PDB entry 6RCN | X-ray diffraction, 2.25 A resolution | chains A and B of the 3 polymer chains in the assembly

Chain A (and B):
Protein: Oligoribonuclease, mitochondrial
From: Homo sapiens
Notes: EC 3.1.-.-; chain B of this document is another copy of the same molecule, construct and numbering; everything in this record applies to it too
UniProt: Q9Y3B8 (ORN_HUMAN), isoform Q9Y3B8-2; residues 39-216 here correspond to UniProt positions 1-178 (UniProt number = residue number - 38)
Amino-acid sequence (180 residues; each row starts with the number of its first residue):
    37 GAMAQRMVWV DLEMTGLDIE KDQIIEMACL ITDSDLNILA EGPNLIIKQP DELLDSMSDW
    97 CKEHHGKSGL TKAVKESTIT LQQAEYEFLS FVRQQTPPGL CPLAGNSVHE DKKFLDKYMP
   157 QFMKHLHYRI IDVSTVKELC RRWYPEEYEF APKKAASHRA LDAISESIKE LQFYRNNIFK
Differences from the reference sequence: expression tag (37-38); engineered mutation Ala199 (Asp161 in Q9Y3B8)
Bound ions: Mg2+: Asp47 (shared with 2 residues of chain C); Zn2+: Glu49, His194 (shared with 1 residue of chain C)
Reported in the primary citation:
  - Zn2+ coordination: His194
  - binding site for the 2-nt DNA strand: Ser143, Arg165, Ser170, His194
  - conformationally variable residues (side-chain flip): His194
  - mutagenesis - D47A, E49A, D147A: decreased catalytic activity

Interface between chain A and chain B:
Residue-residue contacts (62; chain A residue first):
  Gln41(A) - Arg177(B)
  Gln41(A) - Arg178(B)  hydrogen bond (backbone-side chain)
  Arg42(A) - Arg178(B)
  Met43(A) - Arg178(B)
  Ser70(A) - Arg178(B)
  Ser70(A) - Trp179(B)  hydrogen bond (backbone-side chain)
  Asp71(A) - Trp179(B)
  Leu72(A) - Trp179(B)  hydrophobic
  Pro138(A) - Arg178(B)
  Ser143(A) - Tyr164(B)
  Ser143(A) - Arg165(B)
  His145(A) - His145(B)
  His145(A) - Lys148(B)
  His145(A) - Tyr164(B)
  His145(A) - Ile166(B)
  Lys149(A) - Asp152(B)  salt bridge
  Asp152(A) - Lys149(B)  salt bridge
  Tyr164(A) - His145(B)
  Arg165(A) - Glu174(B)
  Ile166(A) - His145(B)
  Ile166(A) - Thr171(B)  hydrogen bond (backbone-side chain)
  Ile167(A) - Thr171(B)
  Ile167(A) - Arg178(B)
  Asp168(A) - Ile166(B)
  Asp168(A) - Thr171(B)  hydrogen bond (backbone-side chain)
  Thr171(A) - Ile166(B)  hydrogen bond (side chain-backbone)
  Thr171(A) - Ile167(B)
  Thr171(A) - Asp168(B)  hydrogen bond (side chain-backbone)
  Val172(A) - Leu175(B)  hydrophobic
  Lys173(A) - Arg165(B)
  Glu174(A) - Arg165(B)  salt bridge
  Glu174(A) - Ile167(B)
  Leu175(A) - Ile167(B)  hydrophobic
  Leu175(A) - Val172(B)  hydrophobic
  Arg177(A) - Arg165(B)
  Arg178(A) - Ala40(B)
  Arg178(A) - Gln41(B)  hydrogen bond (side chain-backbone)
  Arg178(A) - Arg42(B)  hydrogen bond (side chain-backbone)
  Arg178(A) - Met43(B)
  Arg178(A) - Ser70(B)
  Arg178(A) - Pro138(B)
  Trp179(A) - Ser70(B)  hydrogen bond (side chain-backbone)
  Trp179(A) - Leu207(B)  hydrophobic
  Trp179(A) - Arg211(B)
  Tyr180(A) - Phe215(B)
  Tyr180(A) - Lys216(B)  hydrogen bond (side chain-backbone)
  Glu183(A) - Lys216(B)  salt bridge
  Arg211(A) - Trp179(B)
  Asn213(A) - Lys216(B)  hydrogen bond (backbone-side chain)
  Ile214(A) - Phe215(B)
  Ile214(A) - Lys216(B)  hydrogen bond (backbone-backbone)
  Phe215(A) - Trp179(B)  hydrophobic
  Phe215(A) - Tyr180(B)
  Phe215(A) - Ile214(B)
  Phe215(A) - Phe215(B)  hydrophobic
  Phe215(A) - Lys216(B)
  Lys216(A) - Tyr180(B)  hydrogen bond (backbone-side chain)
  Lys216(A) - Glu183(B)  salt bridge
  Lys216(A) - Asn213(B)  hydrogen bond (side chain-backbone)
  Lys216(A) - Ile214(B)  hydrogen bond (backbone-backbone)
  Lys216(A) - Phe215(B)
  Lys216(A) - Lys216(B)
Other interface residues (no listed pair), chain A (35 interface residues in all): Ala40, Glu146, Ser170, Leu207
Other interface residues (no listed pair), chain B (36 interface residues in all): Leu53, Asp71, Leu72, Ser143, Glu146, Ser170

In short:
35 residues of chain A and 36 residues of chain B are in contact; the contacts include 15 hydrogen bonds and 5
salt bridges. Among the polar pairs are Lys149(A)-Asp152(B), Glu174(A)-Arg165(B) and Glu183(A)-Lys216(B). The
paper reports a binding site for the 2-nt DNA strand at Ser143(A), Arg165(A) and Ser170(A) among others; D47A,
E49A and D147A of chain A reduce catalytic activity.
Both chains are Oligoribonuclease, mitochondrial (Homo sapiens). Entry 6RCN (Crystal structure of
REXO2-D199A-dAdA) was determined by X-ray diffraction (same publication as 6RCI and 6RCL).
